1BP7 - chains A and B of the 4 polymer chains in the assembly; structure by X-ray diffraction, 3.00 A resolution.

== Chain A (and B) ==
Molecule: Protein (I-crei)
Organism: Chlamydomonas reinhardtii
Notes: chain B of this document is another copy of the same molecule, construct and numbering; everything in this record applies to it too
Reference sequence: P05725 (DNE1_CHLRE); residue numbers follow UniProt; this construct covers 2-153
Sequence (152 residues; numbered 2 to 153; the number before each row is that of its first residue):
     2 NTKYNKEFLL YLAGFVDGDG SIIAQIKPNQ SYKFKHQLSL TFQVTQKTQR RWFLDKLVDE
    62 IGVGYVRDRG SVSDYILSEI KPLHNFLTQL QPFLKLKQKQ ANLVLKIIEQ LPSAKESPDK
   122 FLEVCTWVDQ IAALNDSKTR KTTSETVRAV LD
Bound ions: Ca2+ site 1: Gly19 (shared with 1 residue of chain 1; 1 residue of chain 2; Asp20(B) of chain B); Ca2+ site 2: Asp20 (shared with 1 residue of chain 1; 1 residue of chain 2; Gly19(B) of chain B)
Swiss-Prot annotation at these positions:
  - region (Interaction with DNA): Gln26 to Gln38, Gln44 to Gln47, Arg68 to Arg70, Ser138 to Thr143
  - binding site (Mg(2+)): Gly19, Asp20
  - mutagenesis: Asp20 (D20A/L/N: Loss of catalytic activity. Reduced affinity for DNA), Gln26 (Q26A/C: Alters the specificity of the endonuclease), Tyr33 (Y33C/H/R: Alters the specificity of the endonuclease), Gln44 (Q44A/C/T/V/W: Alters the specificity of the endonuclease), Gln47 (Q47A/E/M: Loss of catalytic activity; Q47N: Strongly reduced affinity for DNA. No effect on catalytic activity), Arg68 (R68A: Loss of activity), Lys98 (K98A: Strongly reduced affinity for DNA. Increased catalytic activity; K98R: Strongly reduced affinity for DNA. No effect on catalytic activity), Ser138 (S138A: Reduced affinity for DNA. No effect on catalytic activity. Reduced cleavage; when associated with M-139), Lys139 (K139M: Reduced affinity for DNA. No effect on catalytic activity. Reduced cleavage; when associated with A-138), Lys142 (K142G: Reduced affinity for DNA. No effect on catalytic activity. Reduced cleavage; when associated with G-143), Thr143 (T143G: Reduced affinity for DNA. No effect on catalytic activity. Reduced cleavage; when associated with G-142)
Reported in the primary citation:
  - Ca2+ coordination: Asp20
  - catalytic residues: Asp20, Gln47
  - binding site for the 24-nt DNA strand: Asn30, Gln44, Arg51, Arg70
  - binding site for the 24-nt DNA strand: Ser32, Tyr33
  - conformationally variable residues (loop rearrangement, order/disorder transition): Pro29 to His37, Pro113 to Leu123, Ser138 to Asp153
  - catalytic residues: Arg51, Lys98 (proposed by the authors, not directly observed)
  - contacts within the chain: Arg70-Asp75, Gln44-Asp75
  - Ca2+ coordination through a water molecule: Gln47

== Interface between chain A and chain B ==
Contacting residue pairs (43; chain A residue first):
  Lys7(A) - Glu8(B)  salt bridge
  Glu8(A) - Lys7(B)  salt bridge
  Glu8(A) - Leu11(B)
  Leu11(A) - Glu8(B)
  Leu11(A) - Leu11(B)  hydrophobic
  Leu11(A) - Tyr12(B)
  Tyr12(A) - Leu11(B)
  Tyr12(A) - Ala14(B)
  Tyr12(A) - Gly15(B)
  Tyr12(A) - Asp18(B)  hydrogen bond
  Tyr12(A) - Phe94(B)
  Tyr12(A) - Lys96(B)
  Ala14(A) - Tyr12(B)
  Gly15(A) - Tyr12(B)
  Gly15(A) - Gly15(B)
  Gly15(A) - Phe16(B)  hydrogen bond (backbone-backbone)
  Phe16(A) - Gly15(B)
  Phe16(A) - Phe16(B)
  Phe16(A) - Asp18(B)
  Phe16(A) - Gly19(B)
  Phe16(A) - Leu97(B)  hydrophobic
  Asp18(A) - Tyr12(B)  hydrogen bond
  Asp18(A) - Phe16(B)
  Asp18(A) - Asp20(B)
  Gly19(A) - Phe16(B)
  Gly19(A) - Asp20(B)
  Asp20(A) - Gly19(B)
  Asp20(A) - Asp20(B)
  Gln47(A) - Leu97(B)
  Lys48(A) - Asp137(B)  salt bridge
  Arg51(A) - Asp137(B)  salt bridge
  Trp53(A) - Lys96(B)
  Trp53(A) - Leu97(B)  hydrophobic
  Phe54(A) - Lys96(B)
  Phe54(A) - Leu97(B)  hydrophobic
  Phe94(A) - Tyr12(B)
  Lys96(A) - Tyr12(B)
  Lys96(A) - Phe54(B)
  Leu97(A) - Phe16(B)  hydrophobic
  Leu97(A) - Gln47(B)
  Leu97(A) - Phe54(B)  hydrophobic
  Asp137(A) - Lys48(B)  salt bridge
  Asp137(A) - Arg51(B)  salt bridge
Other interface residues (no listed pair), chain A (21 interface residues in all): Gln50, Lys57
Other interface residues (no listed pair), chain B (21 interface residues in all): Gln50, Trp53, Lys57

== Overview ==
The chain A/chain B interface involves 21 residues from each chain; the contacts include 3 hydrogen bonds and
6 salt bridges. Among the polar pairs are Lys7(A)-Glu8(B), Lys48(A)-Asp137(B) and Arg51(A)-Asp137(B). From the
paper: catalytic residues Asp20(A), Gln47(A) and Arg51(A) among others; a binding site for the 24-nt DNA
strand at Asn30(A), Gln44(A) and Arg51(A) among others.
Chain A and chain B are both Protein (I-crei) (Chlamydomonas reinhardtii); the structure, Group I mobile
intron endonuclease I-crei complexed with homing site DNA, was determined by X-ray diffraction.
